Entry 6A3A (X-ray diffraction, 2.30 A resolution); this record covers chains A and C of the 4 polymer chains in the assembly.

Chain A:
Name: GTP-binding nuclear protein Ran
From: Homo sapiens
UniProtKB: P62826 (RAN_HUMAN); numbering as in UniProt (aligned over 1-216)
Amino-acid sequence (235 residues; row label = number of the first residue in the row; numbers below 1 keep their minus sign (Gly-18 is residue -18)):
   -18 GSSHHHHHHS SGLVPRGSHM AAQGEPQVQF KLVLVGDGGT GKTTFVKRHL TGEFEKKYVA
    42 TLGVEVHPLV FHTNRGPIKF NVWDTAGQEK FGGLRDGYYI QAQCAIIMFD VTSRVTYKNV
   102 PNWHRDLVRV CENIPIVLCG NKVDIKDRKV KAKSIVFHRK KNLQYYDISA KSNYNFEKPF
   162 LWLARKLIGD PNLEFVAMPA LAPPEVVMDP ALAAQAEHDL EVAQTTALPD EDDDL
Not modelled in the structure: -18 to 6
Sequence notes: expression tag (-18 to 0); engineered mutation Ala197 (Tyr in P62826)
Ion coordination: Mg2+: Thr24, Thr42 (together with GTP)
Residues lining bound ligands: GTP: Gly17, Asp18, Gly19, Gly20, Thr21, Gly22, Lys23, Thr24, Thr25, Phe35, Glu36, Lys37, Lys38, Tyr39, Val40, Ala41, Thr42, Asp65, Thr66, Ala67, Gly68, Gln69, Asn122, Lys123, Asp125, Ile126, Ser150, Ala151, Lys152
UniProt features mapped onto this chain:
  - region: Lys37 to Val45 (Switch-I), Gly68 to Gln84 (Switch-II), Asp211 to Leu216 (Interaction with RANBP1)
  - binding site (GTP): Asp18 to Thr25, Glu36 to Thr42, Gly68, Asn122 to Asp125, Ser150 to Lys152
  - site: Gln69 (Essential for GTP hydrolysis)
  - modified residue: Ala2 (N-acetylalanine), Thr24 (Phosphothreonine), Lys37 (N6-acetyllysine), Lys60 (N6-acetyllysine), Lys71 (N6-acetyllysine), Lys99 (N6-acetyllysine), Lys134 (N6-acetyllysine), Lys159 (N6-acetyllysine)
  - cross-link (Glycyl lysine isopeptide (Lys-Gly)): Lys71 (interchain with G-Cter in SUMO2), Lys152 (interchain with G-Cter in SUMO2)
  - mutagenesis: Gly19 (G19V: Blocks DNA replication; when associated with L-69), Thr24 (T24L: Has low binding affinity for GTP and GDP. Almost completely abolishes interaction with BIRC5; T24N: Has low binding affinity for GTP and GDP. Decreases nuclear import of proteins and RNA ...), Thr25 (T25A: Minor effect on the interaction with the alpha phosphate group of bound GTP), Lys37 (K37Q: Mimics acetylation; enhances the nuclear export of RELA/p65; K37R: Decreased acetylation), Tyr39 (Y39A: Abolishes steric hindrance that traps the essential Q-69 in an unreactive position, and causes slow GTP hydrolysis in wild-type ...), Gln69 (Q69L: Strongly decreased GTPase activity. Probably locked in the GTP-bound form. Loss of interaction with NUTF2. Decreases nuclear location and leads to cytoplasmic location during interphase ...), Glu70 (E70A: Strongly decreases the relase of bound GDP), Arg76 (R76E: Probable loss of interaction with NUTF2. Loss of transport to the nucleus), Lys134 (K134Q: Loss of normal mitotic chromosome segregation and defective mitotic spindle orientation; K134R: Loss of normal mitotic chromosome segregation and formation of sister chromatid bridges), Asp211 to Leu216 (No effect on GTPase activity. Abolishes interaction with RANBP1)

Chain C:
Name: Exportin-1
From: Saccharomyces cerevisiae (strain ATCC 204508 / S288c)
Notes: fragment: lacking C-terminal inhibitory tail and H9 loop
UniProtKB: P30822 (XPO1_YEAST); numbering as in UniProt; present here: 1-376, 414-440, 462-1058
Amino-acid sequence (1003 residues; row label = number of the first residue in the row; note: 58 numbers in that range are skipped by the numbering (no residue carries them; nothing is unmodelled there); numbers below 1 keep their minus sign (Gly-2 is residue -2)):
    -2 GGSMEGILDF SNDLDIALLD QVVSTFYQGS GVQQKQAQEI LTKFQDNPDA WQKADQILQF
    58 STNPQSKFIA LSILDKLITR KWKLLPNDHR IGIRNFVVGM IISMCQDDEV FKTQKNLINK
   118 SDLTLVQILK QEWPQNWPEF IPELIGSSSS SVNVCENNMI VLKLLSEEVF DFSAEQMTQA
   178 KALHLKNSMS KEFEQIFKLC FQVLEQGSSS SLIVATLESL LRYLHWIPYR YIYETNILEL
   238 LSTKFMTSPD TRAITLKCLT EVSNLKIPQD NDLIKRQTVL FFQNTLQQIA TSVMPVTADL
   298 KATYANANGN DQSFLQDLAM FLTTYLARNR ALLESDESLR ELLLNAHQYL IQLSKIEERE
   358 LFKTTLDYWH NLVADLFYE
   414 PLKKHIYEEI CSQLRLVIIE NMVRPEE
   462 IQLYKSEREV LVYLTHLNVI DTEEIMISKL ARQIDGSEWS WHNINTLSWA IGSISGTMSE
   522 DTEKRFVVTV IKDLLGLCEQ KRGKDNKAVV ASDIMYVVGQ YPRFLKAHWN FLRTVILKLF
   582 EFMHETHEGV QDMACDTFIK IVQKCKYHFV IQQPRESEPF IQTIIRDIQK TTADLQPQQV
   642 HTFYKACGII ISEERSVAER NRLLSDLMQL PNMAWDTIVE QSTANPTLLL DSETVKIIAN
   702 IIKTNVAVCT SMGADFYPQL GHIYYNMLQL YRAVSSMISA QVAAEGLIAT KTPKVRGLRT
   762 IKKEILKLVE TYISKARNLD DVVKVLVEPL LNAVLEDYMN NVPDARDAEV LNCMTTVVEK
   822 VGHMIPQGVI LILQSVFECT LDMINKDFTE YPEHRVEFYK LLKVINEKSF AAFLELPPAA
   882 FKLFVDAICW AFKHNNRDVE VNGLQIALDL VKNIERMGNV PFANEFHKNY FFIFVSETFF
   942 VLTDSDHKSG FSKQALLLMK LISLVYDNKI SVPLYQEAEV PQGTSNQVYL SQYLANMLSN
  1002 AFPHLTSEQI ASFLSALTKQ CKDLVVFKGT LRDFLVQIKE VGGDPTDYLF AEDKENA
Not modelled in the structure: -2, 1053-1058
Sequence notes: expression tag (-2 to 0); engineered mutation Gly537 (Asp in P30822), Cys539 (Thr in P30822), Glu540 (Val in P30822), Gln541 (Lys in P30822), Cys1022 (Tyr in P30822)
Ion coordination: Na+: Tyr465, Trp510, Tyr557

Chain A / chain C interface:
Contacting residue pairs - 52 pairs, chain A then chain C:
  Gly44(A) with Gln35(C)
  Val45(A) with Gln35(C)
  Val47(A) with Gln31(C)
  Trp64(A) with Phe23(C), hydrophobic; Gln31(C)
  Gln69(A) with Asp947(C)
  Gly74(A) with Gln42(C), hydrogen bond (backbone-side chain)
  Leu75(A) with Phe23(C), hydrophobic; Leu38(C); Thr39(C); Gln42(C)
  Asp77(A) with Phe65(C); Ser69(C); Lys117(C), salt bridge
  Gly78(A) with Tyr24(C), hydrogen bond (backbone-side chain); Phe65(C)
  Tyr79(A) with Phe23(C), hydrophobic; Gln35(C), hydrogen bond; Thr39(C)
  Ile81(A) with Tyr24(C); Gln62(C); Phe65(C), hydrophobic; Asn113(C)
  Gln82(A) with Gln25(C); Gln62(C)
  Lys99(A) with Glu172(C), salt bridge
  Asn103(A) with Glu172(C), hydrogen bond
  Arg106(A) with Phe169(C); Gln173(C)
  Arg110(A) with Leu120(C); Leu161(C); Glu164(C), salt bridge; Glu165(C), salt bridge
  Val111(A) with Asn113(C)
  Glu113(A) with Asn116(C), hydrogen bond
  His139(A) with Glu357(C), salt bridge
  Arg140(A) with Met317(C); Lys360(C); Thr361(C), hydrogen bond; Asp364(C), salt bridge
  Lys141(A) with Lys254(C); Glu258(C), salt bridge
  Asn143(A) with Lys254(C), hydrogen bond; Ser310(C); Gln313(C), hydrogen bond; Asp314(C), hydrogen bond
  Gln145(A) with Glu355(C), hydrogen bond
  Tyr146(A) with Glu357(C)
  Lys167(A) with Gln309(C)
  Pro172(A) with Ala302(C)
  Ala208(A) with Lys752(C)
  Glu212(A) with Arg757(C)
Also at the interface, not in a pair above, chain A (42 interface residues in all): Lys38, Leu43, Glu46, Lys71, Arg76, Thr93, Val96, Asn100, Pro102, Ala133, Lys134, Ile136, Tyr155, Thr206
Also at the interface, not in a pair above, chain C (51 interface residues in all): Lys32, Ile66, Lys73, Lys112, Thr257, Asn261, Asn303, Ala304, Glu440, Gln463, Ile749, Thr850, Arg898, Ser950

Summary:
42 residues of chain A face 51 of chain C across their interface; the contacts include 10 hydrogen bonds and 7
salt bridges. Polar contacts include Asp77(A)-Lys117(C), Lys99(A)-Glu172(C) and Arg110(A)-Glu164(C). Ligands
of chain A: GTP.
Chain A is GTP-binding nuclear protein Ran (Homo sapiens) and chain C is Exportin-1 (Saccharomyces cerevisiae
(strain ATCC 204508 / S288c)); the structure, MVM NES mutant Nm2 in complex with CRM1-Ran-RanBP1, was
determined by X-ray diffraction together with 9VM1, 6A38, 6A3B, 6A3C and 6A3E from the same study.
